Entry 5W90 (X-ray diffraction, 1.78 A resolution); this record covers chain A.

Chain A:
Name: FEZ-1 protein
Source organism: Fluoribacter gormanii
Notes: EC 3.5.2.6
Reference sequence: Q9K578 (Q9K578_9GAMM); residues 20-282 here = UniProt positions 20-282
Chain sequence (263 residues; each row starts with the number of its first residue):
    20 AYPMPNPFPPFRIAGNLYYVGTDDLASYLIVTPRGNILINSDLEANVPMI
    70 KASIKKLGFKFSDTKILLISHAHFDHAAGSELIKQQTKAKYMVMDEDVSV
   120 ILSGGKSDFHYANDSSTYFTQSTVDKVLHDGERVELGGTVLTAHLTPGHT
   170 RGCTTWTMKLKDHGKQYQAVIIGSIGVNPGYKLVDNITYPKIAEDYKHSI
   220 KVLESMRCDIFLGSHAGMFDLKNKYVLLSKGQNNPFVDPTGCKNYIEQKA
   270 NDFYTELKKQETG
Sequence notes: engineered mutation Ser-248 (Gln in Q9K578), Gly-282 (Ala in Q9K578)
Disulfide bonds: Cys-227/Cys-261
Ion coordination: Zn2+ site 1: His-90, His-92, His-168; Zn2+ site 2: Asp-94, His-95, His-234 (together with unknown ligand)

In short:
His-90, His-92 and His-168 coordinate Zn2+ site 1. The Zn2+ site 2 is built by Asp-94, His-95 and His-234.
Chain A is FEZ-1 protein (Fluoribacter gormanii); the structure, FEZ-1 metallo-beta-lactamase from Legionella
gormanii modelled with unknown ligand, was determined by X-ray diffraction (same publication as 5WCK).
